PDB entry 8AQK | X-ray diffraction, 1.20 A resolution | chains B and C of the 3 polymer chains in the assembly

== Chain B ==
Molecule: Serine protease NS3
Source organism: Zika virus
Notes: EC 3.4.21.91, 3.6.1.15, 3.6.4.13
UniProtKB: Q32ZE1 (POLG_ZIKV); residues 1-177 here correspond to UniProt positions 1499-1675 (UniProt number = residue number + 1498)
Sequence (178 residues; each row starts with the number of its first residue; numbering starts at 0):
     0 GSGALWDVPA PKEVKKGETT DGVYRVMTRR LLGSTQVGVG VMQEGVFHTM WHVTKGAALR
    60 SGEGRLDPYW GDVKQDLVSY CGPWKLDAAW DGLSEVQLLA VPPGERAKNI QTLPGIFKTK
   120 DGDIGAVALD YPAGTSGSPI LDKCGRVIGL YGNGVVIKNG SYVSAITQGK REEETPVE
Not modelled in the structure: 0-16, 171-177
Construct notes: expression tag (0); conflict Lys107 (Arg1605 in Q32ZE1)

== Chain C ==
Molecule: (1R, 2R, 3S, 4R, 6S)-4,6-diamino-2,3-dihydroxycyclohexyl 2,6-diamino-2,6-dideoxy-alpha-D-glucopyranoside
Sequence (5 residues; row label = number of the first residue in the row):
     1 XGXKX
Modified positions: V7T ((2R)-6-azanyl-2-carbamimidamido-hexanoic acid) at position 1; V8N (2-[3-(aminomethyl)phenyl]ethanoic acid) at position 3; 4J5 (amino{[(3S)-3-amino-3-carboxypropyl]amino}methaniminium) at position 5
Covalently attached groups: covalent link V7T_1-4J5_5

== Chain B / chain C interface ==
Residue-residue contacts (19; chain B residue first):
  His51(B) - 4J5_5(C)
  Asp75(B) - 4J5_5(C)
  Asp129(B) - V7T_1(C)  hydrogen bond (side chain-backbone)
  Tyr130(B) - V7T_1(C)
  Ala132(B) - V7T_1(C)
  Ala132(B) - 4J5_5(C)
  Ser135(B) - V7T_1(C)
  Ser135(B) - 4J5_5(C)
  Gly151(B) - V7T_1(C)
  Gly151(B) - Lys4(C)
  Gly151(B) - 4J5_5(C)
  Asn152(B) - Lys4(C)
  Asn152(B) - 4J5_5(C)
  Gly153(B) - Lys4(C)  hydrogen bond (backbone-backbone)
  Val155(B) - V7T_1(C)
  Val155(B) - V8N_3(C)
  Gly159(B) - V7T_1(C)
  Tyr161(B) - V7T_1(C)
  Tyr161(B) - Lys4(C)  hydrogen bond (side chain-backbone)
Also at the interface, not in a pair above, chain B (17 interface residues in all): Trp50, Pro131, Tyr150, Val154, Ser160
Also at the interface, not in a pair above, chain C (5 interface residues in all): Gly2

== Summary ==
The interface between chain B and chain C involves 17 residues on one side and 5 on the other; the contacts
include 3 hydrogen bonds. Among the polar pairs are Asp129(B)-V7T_1(C), Tyr161(B)-Lys4(C) and
Gly153(B)-Lys4(C).
Chain B is Serine protease NS3 (Zika virus) and chain C is (1R, 2R, 3S, 4R,
6S)-4,6-diamino-2,3-dihydroxycyclohexyl 2,6-diamino-2,6-dideoxy-alpha-D-glucopyranoside; the structure,
Crystal Structure of Unlinked NS2B-NS3 Protease from Zika Virus in Complex with Inhibitor MI-2258, was
determined by X-ray diffraction (same publication as 7ZPD, 7ZQF, 7ZTM, 7ZUM, 7ZV4, 7ZVV and 5 further
entries).
